Entry 8ABB (electron microscopy, 3.20 A resolution); this record covers chains C and N of the 20 polymer chains in the assembly.

# Chain C (and N)
Name: Cytochrome b
Source organism: Yarrowia lipolytica
Notes: chain N of this document is another copy of the same molecule, construct and numbering; everything in this record applies to it too
UniProtKB: Q9B6D0 (CYB_YARLI); residue numbers follow UniProt; this construct covers 1-385
Sequence (385 residues; row label = number of the first residue in the row):
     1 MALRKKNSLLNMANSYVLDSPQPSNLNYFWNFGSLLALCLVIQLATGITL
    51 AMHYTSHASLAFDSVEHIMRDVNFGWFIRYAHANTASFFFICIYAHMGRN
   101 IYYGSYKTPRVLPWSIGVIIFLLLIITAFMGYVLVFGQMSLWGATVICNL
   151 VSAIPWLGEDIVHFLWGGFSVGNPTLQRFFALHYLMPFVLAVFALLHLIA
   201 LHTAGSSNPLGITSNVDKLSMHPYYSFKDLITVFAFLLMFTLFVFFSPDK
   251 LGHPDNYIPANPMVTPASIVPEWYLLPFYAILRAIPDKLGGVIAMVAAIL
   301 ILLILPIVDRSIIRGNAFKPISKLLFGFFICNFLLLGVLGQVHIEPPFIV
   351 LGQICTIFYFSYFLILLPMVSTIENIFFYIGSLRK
Not modelled in the structure: 384-385
Bound ions: heme Fe site 1: His82, His183; heme Fe site 2: His96, His197
Residues lining bound ligands:
  - heme (HEM), molecule 1: Trp30, Gly33, Ser34, Leu36, Ala37, Leu40, Phe89, Ile93, His96, Met97, Arg99, Asn100, Ser105, Arg110, Pro113, Trp114, Gly117, Val118, Ile120, Phe121, Leu190, Ala194, His197, Leu198, Leu201, Ser206, Ser207
  - heme (HEM), molecule 2: Leu40, Gln43, Leu44, Gly47, Ile48, Leu50, Ala51, Tyr54, Val65, Arg79, His82, Ala83, Ala86, Phe89, Leu124, Thr127, Ala128, Gly131, Tyr132, Leu134, Val135, Phe180, His183, Tyr184, Pro187, Leu190, Glu272, Tyr274
  - 1,2-diacyl-sn-glycero-3-phosphocholine (PC1): Asn27, Phe29, Tyr94, Ala95, Gly98, Arg99, Tyr102, Tyr103, Pro209, Leu210, Ala317, Phe318, Lys323, Phe326, Gly327, Ile330, Cys331, Phe333
  - phosphatidylethanolamine (PTY), molecule 1: Ser34, Ala37, Leu38, Val41, His222, Pro223, Ser226, Phe227, Asp229, Leu230, Val233, Phe234
  - phosphatidylethanolamine (PTY), molecule 2: Thr46, Phe74, Phe77, Leu237, Phe240, Phe245
UniProt features mapped onto this chain:
  - binding site (heme b): His82, His96, His183, His197
  - binding site (a ubiquinone): His202

# How chain C and chain N interact
Contacting residue pairs (48; chain C residue first):
  Asn7(C) with Leu112(N)
  Ser8(C) with Ile199(N); Thr203(N)
  Leu9(C) with Leu112(N), hydrophobic; Ile116(N), hydrophobic; Ile199(N), hydrophobic
  Met12(C) with Ile199(N), hydrophobic
  Ile48(C) with Leu185(N), hydrophobic
  Ala51(C) with Ala181(N)
  Met52(C) with Gln177(N); Arg178(N); Ala181(N), hydrophobic; Leu182(N), hydrophobic
  His53(C) with Gln177(N)
  Tyr54(C) with Ser56(N); Gln177(N), hydrogen bond (backbone-side chain)
  Thr55(C) with His57(N); Gln177(N), hydrogen bond
  Ser56(C) with Tyr54(N)
  His57(C) with Thr55(N); Leu60(N)
  Leu60(C) with His57(N); Leu60(N), hydrophobic
  Leu112(C) with Asn7(N); Leu9(N), hydrophobic
  Ile116(C) with Leu9(N), hydrophobic
  Gln177(C) with Met52(N); His53(N); Tyr54(N), hydrogen bond (side chain-backbone); Thr55(N), hydrogen bond
  Arg178(C) with Met52(N)
  Phe180(C) with Phe180(N), hydrophobic
  Ala181(C) with Ala51(N), hydrophobic; Met52(N), hydrophobic; Tyr184(N), hydrogen bond (backbone-side chain)
  Leu182(C) with Met52(N), hydrophobic
  Tyr184(C) with Ala181(N), hydrogen bond (side chain-backbone); Tyr184(N), hydrophobic; Leu185(N)
  Leu185(C) with Ile48(N), hydrophobic; Tyr184(N); Phe188(N), hydrophobic
  Phe188(C) with Leu185(N), hydrophobic
  Leu196(C) with Leu9(N)
  Ile199(C) with Ser8(N); Leu9(N), hydrophobic; Met12(N), hydrophobic
  Thr203(C) with Ser8(N)
Interface residues without a listed pair, chain C (27 interface residues in all): Ala200
Interface residues without a listed pair, chain N (27 interface residues in all): Leu196, Ala200

# In short
The chain C/chain N interface involves 27 residues from each chain; the contacts include 6 hydrogen bonds.
Polar pairs include Tyr54(C)-Gln177(N), Thr55(C)-Gln177(N) and Ala181(C)-Tyr184(N). Ligands of chain C: heme,
1,2-diacyl-sn-glycero-3-phosphocholine and phosphatidylethanolamine.
Both chains are Cytochrome b (Yarrowia lipolytica). Entry 8ABB (Complex III2 from Yarrowia lipolytica,
ascorbate-reduced, c-position) was determined by electron microscopy, deposited together with 8AB6, 8AB7,
8AB8, 8AB9, 8ABA, 8ABE and 11 further entries.
